PDB entry 6GFO | X-ray diffraction, 2.10 A resolution | chains C and F of the 6 polymer chains in the assembly

# Chain C
Name: Glyceraldehyde-3-phosphate dehydrogenase
From: Thermosynechococcus elongatus (strain BP-1)
Notes: EC 1.2.1.-
UniProt: Q8DIW5 (Q8DIW5_THEEB); residues 1-337 here = UniProt positions 1-337
Sequence (339 residues; numbered -1 to 337; the number before each row is that of its first residue; numbers below 1 keep their minus sign (Gly-1 is residue -1)):
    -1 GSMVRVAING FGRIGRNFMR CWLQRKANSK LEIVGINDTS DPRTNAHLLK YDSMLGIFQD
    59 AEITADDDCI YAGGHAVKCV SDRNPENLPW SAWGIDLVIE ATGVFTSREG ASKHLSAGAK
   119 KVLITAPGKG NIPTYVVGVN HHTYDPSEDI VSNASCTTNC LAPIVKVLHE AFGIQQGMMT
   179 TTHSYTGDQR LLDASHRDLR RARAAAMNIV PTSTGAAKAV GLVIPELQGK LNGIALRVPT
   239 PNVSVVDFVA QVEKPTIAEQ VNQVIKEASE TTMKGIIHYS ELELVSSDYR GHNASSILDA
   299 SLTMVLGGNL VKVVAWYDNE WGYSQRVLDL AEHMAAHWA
Disordered / not traced: -1
Construct notes: expression tag (-1 to 0)
Small-molecule neighbours: NAD (nicotinamide-adenine-dinucleotide): Asn7, Gly8, Phe9, Gly10, Arg11, Ile12, Asn35, Asp36, Thr37, Asp80, Arg81, Ala99, Thr100, Gly101, Val102, Phe103, Thr123, Ala124, Cys154, Thr184, Asn317, Glu318, Tyr321

# Chain F
Name: CP12 polypeptide
From: Thermosynechococcus elongatus (strain BP-1)
UniProt: Q8DHX3 (Q8DHX3_THEEB); numbering as in UniProt (aligned over 1-75)
Sequence (77 residues; each row starts with the number of its first residue; numbers below 1 keep their minus sign (Gly-1 is residue -1)):
    -1 GSMSNLEKQI EQAREEAHKI CDTEGATSGQ CAAAWDALEE LQAEAAHQRA EQQDHKTSFQ
    59 QYCDDNPDAA ECRIYDD
Disordered / not traced: -1 to 1, 47-52
Cystine bridges: Cys19-Cys29, Cys61-Cys70
Construct notes: expression tag (-1 to 0)
Small-molecule neighbours: NAD (nicotinamide-adenine-dinucleotide): Asp66, Tyr73, Asp74

# Interface between chain C and chain F
Pairs across the interface (22):
  Thr37(C) with Phe57(F); Tyr60(F)
  Ser38(C) with Phe57(F)
  Asp39(C) with Phe57(F)
  Glu60(C) with Asp20(F)
  Thr62(C) with His16(F), hydrogen bond; Asp20(F), hydrogen bond
  Ala63(C) with His16(F)
  Asp64(C) with Arg12(F); His16(F)
  Asp66(C) with Glu9(F)
  Cys67(C) with Glu13(F)
  Tyr69(C) with Glu13(F); His16(F); Lys17(F); Asp20(F)
  Gly71(C) with Thr21(F)
  Gly72(C) with Lys17(F), hydrogen bond (backbone-side chain); Thr21(F)
  Ala74(C) with Glu13(F)
  Ser79(C) with Ser56(F)
  Arg81(C) with Tyr60(F)
Other interface residues (no listed pair), chain C (17 interface residues in all): Arg41, Thr42
Other interface residues (no listed pair), chain F (11 interface residues in all): Glu69

# Summary
17 residues of chain C face 11 of chain F across their interface, with 3 hydrogen bonds. Polar contacts
include Thr62(C)-His16(F), Thr62(C)-Asp20(F) and Gly72(C)-Lys17(F). Bound to chain C: NAD. Chain F binds NAD.
Here chain C is Glyceraldehyde-3-phosphate dehydrogenase and chain F is CP12 polypeptide, both from
Thermosynechococcus elongatus (strain BP-1). Entry 6GFO (cyanobacterial GAPDH with full-length CP12) was
determined by X-ray diffraction, deposited together with 6GFQ, 6GG7, 6GHL, 6GHR and 6GVE.
